5TVW - chains A and B; structure by X-ray diffraction, 2.50 A resolution.

# Chain A (and B)
Molecule: TNF receptor-associated protein 1
From: Danio rerio
Notes: chain B of this document is another copy of the same molecule, construct and numbering; everything in this record applies to it too
Reference sequence: A8WFV1 (A8WFV1_DANRE); residues 73-719 here = UniProt positions 73-719
Chain sequence (653 residues; each row starts with the number of its first residue):
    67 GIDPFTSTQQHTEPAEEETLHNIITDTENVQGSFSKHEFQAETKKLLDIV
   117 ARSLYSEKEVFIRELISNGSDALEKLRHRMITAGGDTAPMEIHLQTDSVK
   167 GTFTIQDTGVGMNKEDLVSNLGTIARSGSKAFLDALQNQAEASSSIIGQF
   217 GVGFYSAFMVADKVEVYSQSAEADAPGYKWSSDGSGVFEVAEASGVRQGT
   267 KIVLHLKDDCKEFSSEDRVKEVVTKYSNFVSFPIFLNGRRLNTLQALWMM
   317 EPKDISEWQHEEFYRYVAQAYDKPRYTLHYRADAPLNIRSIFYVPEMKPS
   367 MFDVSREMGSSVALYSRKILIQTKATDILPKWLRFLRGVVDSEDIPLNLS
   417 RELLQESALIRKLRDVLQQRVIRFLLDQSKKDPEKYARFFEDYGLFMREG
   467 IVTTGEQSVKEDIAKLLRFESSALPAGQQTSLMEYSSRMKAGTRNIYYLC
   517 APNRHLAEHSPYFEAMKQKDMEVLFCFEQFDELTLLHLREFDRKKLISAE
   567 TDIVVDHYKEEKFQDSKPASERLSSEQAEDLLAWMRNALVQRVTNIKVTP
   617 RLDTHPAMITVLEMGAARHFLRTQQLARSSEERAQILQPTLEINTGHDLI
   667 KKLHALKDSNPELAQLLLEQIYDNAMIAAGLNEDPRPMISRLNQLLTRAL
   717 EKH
Unresolved in the structure: 67-84, 240-241, 370-375, 567-587, 617-619, 639-652, 718-719 (chain B: 67-84, 149-152, 201-208, 240-241, 373-376, 389-392, 640-651, 718-719)
Sequence notes: expression tag (67-72)
Bound ions: Co2+ site 1 near D92 (its only coordinating residue here); Co2+ site 2: N204 (shared with E592(B) of chain B)
Ligand contacts: ADP (adenosine-5'-diphosphate): N134, G135, A138, K141, D173, G177, M178, N186, L187, R192, S193, G194, S195, G214, Q215, F216, G217, V218, G219, F220, Y221, T266, I268

# How chain A and chain B interact
Pairs across the interface - 214 pairs, chain A then chain B:
  L86(A) with G304(B)
  H87(A) with E157(B), salt bridge; H159(B); F301(B); G304(B), hydrogen bond (backbone-backbone)
  N88(A) with H159(B); Q161(B), hydrogen bond; N303(B); G304(B)
  I89(A) with H159(B); Q172(B); T174(B); R263(B)
  I90(A) with H159(B); Q161(B); T170(B); Q172(B); K267(B)
  T91(A) with K267(B), hydrogen bond (backbone-side chain)
  T93(A) with S260(B); G261(B)
  E94(A) with Y233(B); S260(B); G261(B); V262(B); K267(B), salt bridge
  N95(A) with A259(B); S260(B), hydrogen bond (backbone-backbone)
  V96(A) with K245(B); A257(B), hydrophobic; E258(B); A259(B), hydrophobic
  Q97(A) with E258(B), hydrogen bond (backbone-backbone); S260(B)
  S99(A) with A257(B)
  F100(A) with E255(B); V256(B); A257(B), hydrophobic
  S101(A) with K180(B); E255(B); V256(B), hydrogen bond (side chain-backbone)
  K102(A) with F254(B)
  H103(A) with V253(B); F254(B), hydrogen bond (backbone-backbone)
  E104(A) with G252(B); F254(B)
  F105(A) with T109(B); L113(B), hydrophobic; L187(B); G188(B); W246(B), hydrophobic; S248(B); G252(B), hydrogen bond (backbone-backbone); V253(B); F254(B), hydrophobic
  Q106(A) with T109(B); G188(B), hydrogen bond (backbone-backbone); T189(B); I190(B), hydrogen bond (backbone-backbone)
  A107(A) with A107(B), hydrophobic; T189(B); I190(B)
  E108(A) with T189(B); I190(B), hydrogen bond (backbone-backbone); A191(B); R192(B), salt bridge
  T109(A) with F105(B); Q106(B)
  K111(A) with A191(B), hydrogen bond (side chain-backbone); Q215(B)
  L112(A) with A107(B), hydrophobic; L112(B), hydrophobic
  L113(A) with F105(B), hydrophobic
  I115(A) with A191(B), hydrophobic; F216(B); L415(B), hydrophobic
  R118(A) with Q421(B), hydrogen bond (backbone-side chain)
  S119(A) with F216(B); N414(B); L415(B), hydrogen bond (backbone-backbone); Q421(B)
  L120(A) with L415(B), hydrophobic
  Y121(A) with Q421(B), hydrogen bond (backbone-side chain)
  S122(A) with L420(B); Q421(B)
  E123(A) with S423(B)
  E157(A) with H87(B), salt bridge
  H159(A) with H87(B); I89(B); I90(B)
  Q161(A) with N88(B), hydrogen bond; I90(B)
  T170(A) with I90(B)
  Q172(A) with I89(B); I90(B)
  T174(A) with I89(B)
  K180(A) with S101(B), hydrogen bond
  L187(A) with F105(B)
  G188(A) with F105(B); Q106(B), hydrogen bond (backbone-backbone)
  T189(A) with Q106(B); E108(B)
  I190(A) with Q106(B), hydrogen bond (backbone-backbone); A107(B); E108(B), hydrogen bond (backbone-backbone)
  A191(A) with E108(B); K111(B), hydrogen bond (backbone-side chain); L112(B), hydrophobic
  R192(A) with E108(B), salt bridge
  Q215(A) with K111(B), hydrogen bond (backbone-side chain)
  F216(A) with K111(B), hydrogen bond (backbone-side chain); I115(B); S119(B)
  Y233(A) with E94(B)
  K245(A) with V96(B)
  W246(A) with F105(B), hydrophobic
  S248(A) with F105(B)
  G252(A) with E104(B); F105(B), hydrogen bond (backbone-backbone)
  V253(A) with H103(B); F105(B)
  F254(A) with K102(B); H103(B), hydrogen bond (backbone-backbone); E104(B); F105(B), hydrophobic
  E255(A) with F100(B); S101(B)
  V256(A) with F100(B); S101(B), hydrogen bond (backbone-backbone); H103(B)
  A257(A) with V96(B), hydrophobic; S99(B); F100(B), hydrophobic
  E258(A) with V96(B); Q97(B), hydrogen bond (backbone-backbone)
  A259(A) with N95(B)
  S260(A) with T93(B); E94(B); N95(B), hydrogen bond (backbone-backbone); Q97(B), hydrogen bond
  G261(A) with T93(B), hydrogen bond (backbone-side chain); E94(B)
  V262(A) with E94(B)
  K267(A) with I90(B); T91(B), hydrogen bond (side chain-backbone); E94(B), salt bridge
  F301(A) with H87(B)
  N303(A) with L86(B); N88(B)
  G304(A) with L86(B); H87(B), hydrogen bond (backbone-backbone); N88(B)
  F368(A) with T469(B)
  D369(A) with T469(B)
  R400(A) with R372(B)
  N414(A) with S119(B), hydrogen bond (side chain-backbone); L120(B), hydrogen bond (side chain-backbone); Y121(B); S122(B)
  L415(A) with I115(B), hydrophobic; S119(B), hydrogen bond (backbone-backbone); L120(B), hydrophobic
  S416(A) with L419(B)
  E418(A) with L419(B)
  L419(A) with E418(B); L419(B), hydrophobic
  L420(A) with S122(B)
  Q421(A) with R118(B), hydrogen bond (side chain-backbone); S119(B); Y121(B), hydrogen bond (side chain-backbone); S122(B)
  E422(A) with S122(B), hydrogen bond (backbone-backbone); E123(B)
  E465(A) with R372(B), salt bridge
  F546(A) with F368(B), hydrophobic
  P622(A) with N709(B)
  L665(A) with N709(B); T713(B)
  K668(A) with L716(B), hydrogen bond (side chain-backbone)
  L679(A) with L716(B), hydrophobic
  L683(A) with L716(B), hydrophobic
  Q686(A) with L708(B)
  N690(A) with I705(B); L708(B); N709(B), hydrogen bond
  I693(A) with P701(B); R702(B); I705(B), hydrophobic
  E699(A) with P701(B)
  D700(A) with P518(B)
  P701(A) with I693(B); P701(B), hydrophobic
  R702(A) with P518(B); L522(B); I693(B); A694(B)
  P703(A) with L522(B), hydrophobic
  I705(A) with N690(B); I693(B), hydrophobic
  L708(A) with N690(B); L708(B), hydrophobic
  N709(A) with P622(B); L665(B); N690(B), hydrogen bond
  L712(A) with L711(B), hydrophobic; L712(B), hydrophobic
  T713(A) with L665(B)
  A715(A) with A715(B); L716(B), hydrophobic
  L716(A) with K668(B); L672(B), hydrophobic; L679(B), hydrophobic; L683(B), hydrophobic; A715(B), hydrophobic
Also at the interface, not in a pair above, chain A (116 interface residues in all): K110, K124, L160, V184, S193, Y221, R263, M367, L413, L549, H663, D664, L672, G696, N698, L711, E717
Also at the interface, not in a pair above, chain B (118 interface residues in all): D92, L160, V184, S193, K196, V218, Y221, M367, S371, K397, E422, E465, V468, C516, H663, D664, Q686, G696, N698, E717

# Summary
The interface between chain A and chain B involves 116 residues on one side and 118 on the other; the contacts
include 41 hydrogen bonds and 7 salt bridges. Among the polar pairs are H87(A)-E157(B), E94(A)-K267(B) and
E108(A)-R192(B). Ligands of chain A: ADP.
Both chains are TNF receptor-associated protein 1 (Danio rerio). Entry 5TVW (Crystal structure of
mitochondrial Hsp90 (TRAP1) with ATP in absence of Mg, hemi-hydrolyzed) was determined by X-ray diffraction
(same publication as 5TVU, 5TVX and 5TTH).
